Entry 5WCM (X-ray diffraction, 1.20 A resolution); this record covers chain A.

== Chain A ==
Name: Blr6230 protein
Organism: Bradyrhizobium diazoefficiens (strain JCM 10833 / IAM 13628 / NBRC 14792 / USDA 110)
UniProt: Q89GW5 (Q89GW5_BRADU); residue numbers follow UniProt; this construct covers 32-294
Amino-acid sequence (263 residues; row label = number of the first residue in the row):
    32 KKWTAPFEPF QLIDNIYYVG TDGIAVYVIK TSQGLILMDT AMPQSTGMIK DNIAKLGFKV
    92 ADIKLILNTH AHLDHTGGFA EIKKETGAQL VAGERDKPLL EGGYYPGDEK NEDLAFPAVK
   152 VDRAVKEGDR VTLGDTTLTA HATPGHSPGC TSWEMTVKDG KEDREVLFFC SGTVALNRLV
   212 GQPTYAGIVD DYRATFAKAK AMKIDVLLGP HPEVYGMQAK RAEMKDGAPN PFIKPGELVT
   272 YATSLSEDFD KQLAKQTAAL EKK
Disulfides: Cys181-Cys201
Bound ions: Zn2+ site 1: Glu39, Lys86 (shared with 1 residue of chain B); Zn2+ site 2: Lys81, Glu112, Glu116; Zn2+ site 3: His101, His103, His177 (together with 4-nitrobenzenesulfonamide); Zn2+ site 4: Asp105, His106, His242 (together with 4-nitrobenzenesulfonamide); Zn2+ site 5: Glu158, His172, Lys229, Lys294
Small-molecule neighbours: 4-nitrobenzenesulfonamide (4NZ): Trp34, His101, His103, Leu104, Asp105, His106, Leu145, His177, Thr204, Ala206, Leu207, His242

== Summary ==
Chain A binds 4-nitrobenzenesulfonamide. The Zn2+ site 1 is built by Glu39 and Lys86. Lys81, Glu112 and Glu116
form the Zn2+ site 2.
Chain A is Blr6230 protein (Bradyrhizobium diazoefficiens (strain JCM 10833 / IAM 13628 / NBRC 14792 / USDA
110)); the structure, Crystal structure of the complex between class B3 beta-lactamase BJP-1 and
4-nitrobenzene-sulfonamide - new refinement, was determined by X-ray diffraction, deposited together with
3LVZ.
